PDB entry 4EVI | X-ray diffraction, 2.02 A resolution | chains A and B

Chain A (and B):
Molecule: Coniferyl alcohol 9-O-methyltransferase
From: Linum nodiflorum
Notes: chain B of this document is another copy of the same molecule, construct and numbering; everything in this record applies to it too
Reference sequence: A6XNE6 (A6XNE6_9ROSI); residues 1-368 here = UniProt positions 1-368
Sequence (388 residues; numbered -19 to 368; the number before each row is that of its first residue; numbers below 1 keep their minus sign (Met-19 is residue -19)):
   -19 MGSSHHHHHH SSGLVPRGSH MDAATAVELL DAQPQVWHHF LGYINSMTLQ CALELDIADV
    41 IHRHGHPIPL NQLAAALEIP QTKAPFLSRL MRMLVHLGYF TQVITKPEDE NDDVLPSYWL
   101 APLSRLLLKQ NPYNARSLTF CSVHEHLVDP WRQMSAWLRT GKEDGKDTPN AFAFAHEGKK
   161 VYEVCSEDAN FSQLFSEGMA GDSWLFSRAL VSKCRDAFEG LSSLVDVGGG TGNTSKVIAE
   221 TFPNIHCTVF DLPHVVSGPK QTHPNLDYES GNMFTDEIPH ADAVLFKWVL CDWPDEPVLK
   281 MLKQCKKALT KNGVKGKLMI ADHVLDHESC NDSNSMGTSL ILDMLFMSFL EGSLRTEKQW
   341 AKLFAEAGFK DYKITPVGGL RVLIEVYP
Unresolved in the structure: -19 to 0, 87-94 (chain B: -19 to -8, -4 to 0, 88-94, 143-144, 233-237, 291-293)
Construct notes: expression tag (-19 to 0)
Small-molecule neighbours:
  - C9M (2-methoxy-4-[(1E)-3-methoxyprop-1-en-1-yl]phenol): Leu118, Cys121, Ser122, Leu127, Tyr162, Phe175, Met179, Trp268, Cys271, Asp272, Leu322, Leu325, Phe326, Phe329, Leu330
  - S-adenosylhomocysteine (SAH): Tyr162, Phe175, Met179, Ser183, Gly208, Gly209, Gly210, Asp231, Leu232, Val235, Gly251, Asn252, Met253, Phe254, Lys267, Trp268, Val269, Asp272, Trp273

Chain A / chain B interface:
Contacting residue pairs (215; chain A residue first):
  Met1(A) with Tyr113(B), hydrophobic; Trp184(B), hydrophobic
  Ala3(A) with Ser192(B)
  Ala6(A) with Leu185(B); Arg188(B)
  Val7(A) with Ala189(B), hydrophobic; Lys193(B)
  Glu8(A) with Arg105(B), salt bridge
  Leu9(A) with Arg105(B); Tyr113(B); Leu185(B), hydrophobic
  Leu10(A) with Phe186(B), hydrophobic; Ala189(B), hydrophobic; Val357(B), hydrophobic; Gly358(B); Gly359(B); Arg361(B)
  Asp11(A) with Gly358(B); Gly359(B), hydrogen bond (side chain-backbone)
  Ala12(A) with Leu103(B); Leu106(B)
  Gln13(A) with Leu106(B); Asp182(B), hydrogen bond; Arg361(B)
  Pro14(A) with Thr318(B); Gly359(B); Leu360(B), hydrophobic
  Gln15(A) with Leu77(B), hydrogen bond (side chain-backbone); Leu103(B)
  Val16(A) with Tyr79(B); Leu106(B), hydrophobic
  Trp17(A) with Leu118(B); Asp182(B); Trp268(B), hydrophobic; Leu322(B), hydrophobic; Arg361(B)
  His18(A) with Thr318(B), hydrogen bond; Ile321(B)
  His19(A) with Asn25(B); Ser26(B), hydrogen bond (backbone-backbone); Leu77(B); Tyr79(B), hydrogen bond
  Phe20(A) with Ser26(B), hydrogen bond (backbone-side chain); Leu29(B), hydrophobic; Leu118(B), hydrophobic; Thr119(B); Ser122(B); Val123(B)
  Leu21(A) with Ser122(B); Ile321(B), hydrophobic; Leu322(B), hydrophobic
  Gly22(A) with Gly22(B); Tyr23(B); Ser26(B), hydrogen bond (backbone-side chain)
  Tyr23(A) with Gly22(B); Tyr23(B), hydrophobic; Ser26(B), hydrogen bond (backbone-side chain); Ser122(B), hydrogen bond (side chain-backbone); Leu127(B); Val128(B), hydrophobic; Leu325(B)
  Ile24(A) with Trp131(B); Met324(B), hydrophobic
  Asn25(A) with His19(B); Ile321(B)
  Ser26(A) with His19(B), hydrogen bond (backbone-backbone); Phe20(B), hydrogen bond (side chain-backbone); Leu21(B); Gly22(B), hydrogen bond (side chain-backbone); Tyr23(B), hydrogen bond (side chain-backbone)
  Met27(A) with Trp131(B), hydrophobic; Arg132(B)
  Thr28(A) with Trp131(B); Met324(B)
  Leu29(A) with Val16(B), hydrophobic
  Cys31(A) with Met134(B), hydrophobic; Ser135(B), hydrogen bond; Leu138(B), hydrophobic
  Glu34(A) with Ser135(B), hydrogen bond
  Leu35(A) with Ser135(B); Arg139(B)
  Leu57(A) with Arg139(B), hydrogen bond (backbone-side chain)
  Glu58(A) with Arg139(B)
  Ile59(A) with Leu138(B)
  Pro60(A) with Leu138(B); Arg139(B); Thr140(B); Gly141(B)
  Lys63(A) with Trp137(B), hydrogen bond (side chain-backbone); Leu138(B); Thr140(B), hydrogen bond (side chain-backbone); Asp147(B), salt bridge
  Phe66(A) with Trp137(B), hydrophobic; Leu138(B), hydrophobic; Met327(B)
  Arg69(A) with Asp323(B), salt bridge; Met324(B); Met327(B); Gly332(B), hydrogen bond (side chain-backbone); Ser333(B)
  Leu70(A) with Met324(B)
  Arg72(A) with Leu305(B); Leu320(B); Asp323(B), salt bridge
  Met73(A) with Leu320(B); Ile321(B), hydrophobic; Met324(B), hydrophobic
  His76(A) with Ser313(B); Met316(B); Gly317(B); Leu320(B)
  Leu77(A) with His19(B)
  Tyr79(A) with Val16(B); His19(B), hydrogen bond
  Leu103(A) with Ala12(B); Gln15(B)
  Arg105(A) with Glu8(B), salt bridge; Leu9(B)
  Leu106(A) with Ala12(B); Gln13(B); Val16(B), hydrophobic
  Tyr113(A) with Met1(B), hydrophobic; Leu9(B), hydrophobic
  Leu118(A) with Trp17(B); Phe20(B), hydrophobic
  Thr119(A) with Phe20(B)
  Ser122(A) with Phe20(B); Leu21(B); Tyr23(B), hydrogen bond (backbone-side chain)
  Val123(A) with Phe20(B); Arg132(B), hydrogen bond (backbone-side chain)
  Glu125(A) with Arg132(B), salt bridge
  Leu127(A) with Tyr23(B)
  Val128(A) with Tyr23(B); Arg132(B)
  Trp131(A) with Ile24(B); Met27(B), hydrophobic; Thr28(B)
  Arg132(A) with Met27(B); Val123(B), hydrogen bond (side chain-backbone); His124(B); Glu125(B), salt bridge; Val128(B)
  Met134(A) with Cys31(B), hydrophobic
  Ser135(A) with Cys31(B), hydrogen bond; Glu34(B), hydrogen bond; Leu35(B)
  Trp137(A) with Lys63(B), hydrogen bond (backbone-side chain); Phe66(B), hydrophobic
  Leu138(A) with Cys31(B), hydrophobic; Ile59(B); Pro60(B); Lys63(B); Phe66(B), hydrophobic
  Arg139(A) with Leu35(B); Leu57(B), hydrogen bond (side chain-backbone); Glu58(B)
  Thr140(A) with Pro60(B); Lys63(B), hydrogen bond (backbone-side chain)
  Gly141(A) with Pro60(B)
  Asp147(A) with Lys63(B), salt bridge
  Asp182(A) with Gln13(B), hydrogen bond; Trp17(B)
  Trp184(A) with Met1(B), hydrophobic
  Leu185(A) with Ala6(B); Leu9(B), hydrophobic; Leu10(B); Gln13(B)
  Phe186(A) with Leu10(B), hydrophobic
  Arg188(A) with Ala6(B)
  Ala189(A) with Val7(B), hydrophobic; Leu10(B), hydrophobic
  Ser192(A) with Ala3(B)
  Pro239(A) with Gly-7(B); Leu-6(B), hydrophobic
  Lys240(A) with Val-5(B)
  Gln241(A) with Val-5(B)
  Trp268(A) with Trp17(B), hydrophobic
  Leu305(A) with Arg72(B)
  Ser313(A) with His76(B)
  Met316(A) with His76(B)
  Gly317(A) with His76(B)
  Thr318(A) with Pro14(B); His18(B), hydrogen bond
  Leu320(A) with Arg72(B); Met73(B); His76(B)
  Ile321(A) with His18(B); Leu21(B), hydrophobic; Ile24(B); Asn25(B); Met73(B), hydrophobic
  Leu322(A) with Trp17(B), hydrophobic; Leu21(B), hydrophobic
  Asp323(A) with Arg69(B), salt bridge; Arg72(B), salt bridge
  Met324(A) with Ile24(B), hydrophobic; Thr28(B); Arg69(B); Leu70(B); Met73(B), hydrophobic
  Leu325(A) with Tyr23(B)
  Met327(A) with Phe66(B); Arg69(B)
  Gly332(A) with Arg69(B), hydrogen bond (backbone-side chain)
  Ser333(A) with Arg69(B), hydrogen bond
  Gly358(A) with Leu10(B); Asp11(B)
  Gly359(A) with Leu10(B); Asp11(B), hydrogen bond (backbone-side chain); Pro14(B); Trp17(B)
  Leu360(A) with Pro14(B), hydrophobic
  Arg361(A) with Leu10(B); Trp17(B)
Other interface residues (no listed pair), chain A (103 interface residues in all): Thr5, Gln30, Leu67, His124, Gly181, Lys193, Asn314, Phe326, Leu334, Thr336, Val357
Other interface residues (no listed pair), chain B (101 interface residues in all): Gln30, Leu67, Ala115, Phe326, Leu334, Thr336

Overview:
Chain A and chain B form an interface of 103 and 101 residues respectively; the contacts include 34 hydrogen
bonds and 10 salt bridges. Polar contacts include Glu8(A)-Arg105(B), Lys63(A)-Asp147(B) and
Arg69(A)-Asp323(B). Bound to chain A: S-adenosylhomocysteine and compound C9M.
Both chains are Coniferyl alcohol 9-O-methyltransferase (Linum nodiflorum). Entry 4EVI (Crystal Structure
Analysis of Coniferyl Alcohol 9-O-Methyltransferase from Linum Nodiflorum in Complex with Coniferyl Alcohol
9-Methyl ...) was determined by X-ray diffraction (same publication as 4E70 and 4EMS).
